PDB entry 7VBB | electron microscopy, 2.81 A resolution | chains C and K of the 16 polymer chains in the assembly

[Chain C]
Protein: DNA-directed RNA polymerases I and III subunit RPAC1
Organism: Homo sapiens
Reference sequence: O15160 (RPAC1_HUMAN); residue numbers follow UniProt; this construct covers 1-346
Amino-acid sequence (346 residues; each row starts with the number of its first residue):
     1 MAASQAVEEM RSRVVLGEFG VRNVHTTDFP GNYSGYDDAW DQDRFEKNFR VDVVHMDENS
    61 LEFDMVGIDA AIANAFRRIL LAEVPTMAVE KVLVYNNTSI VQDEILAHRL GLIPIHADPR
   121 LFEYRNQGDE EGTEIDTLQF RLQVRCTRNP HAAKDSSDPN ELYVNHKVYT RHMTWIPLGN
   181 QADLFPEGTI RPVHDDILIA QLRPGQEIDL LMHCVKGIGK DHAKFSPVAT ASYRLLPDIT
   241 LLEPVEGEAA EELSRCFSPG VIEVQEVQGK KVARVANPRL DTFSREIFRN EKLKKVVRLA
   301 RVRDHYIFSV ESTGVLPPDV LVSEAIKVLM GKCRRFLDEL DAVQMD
Disordered / not traced: 1-6, 344-346

[Chain K]
Protein: DNA-directed RNA polymerases I and III subunit RPAC2
Organism: Homo sapiens
Reference sequence: P0DPB6 (RPAC2_HUMAN); residues 1-133 here = UniProt positions 1-133
Amino-acid sequence (133 residues; numbered 1 to 133; the number before each row is that of its first residue):
     1 MEEDQELERK ISGLKTSMAE GERKTALEMV QAAGTDRHCV TFVLHEEDHT LGNSLRYMIM
    61 KNPEVEFCGY TTTHPSESKI NLRIQTRGTL PAVEPFQRGL NELMNVCQHV LDKFEASIKD
   121 YKDQKASRNE STF
Disordered / not traced: 1-20, 129-133
What the authors report for this chain:
  - disease-associated variants - E47K, T50I, L51R, R56C, L82S, G99S: decreased stability (proposed by the authors, not directly observed)

[Chain C / chain K interface]
Contacting residue pairs (80; chain C residue first):
  D28(C) with K61(K), hydrogen bond (backbone-side chain)
  F29(C) with Y57(K), hydrophobic; K61(K)
  P30(C) with M60(K); K61(K)
  D38(C) with K61(K), salt bridge
  A39(C) with K61(K); P63(K)
  W40(C) with Y57(K); M58(K); K61(K); E102(K), hydrogen bond; V106(K), hydrophobic
  Q42(C) with E102(K), hydrogen bond; V106(K)
  F45(C) with V106(K), hydrophobic; H109(K); V110(K), hydrophobic
  E46(C) with H109(K)
  F49(C) with V110(K), hydrophobic; K113(K), hydrogen bond (backbone-side chain)
  V51(C) with F114(K), hydrophobic; S117(K), hydrogen bond (backbone-side chain)
  V53(C) with S117(K); I118(K), hydrophobic
  H55(C) with Y121(K)
  M56(C) with Y121(K), hydrogen bond (backbone-side chain); K122(K)
  L61(C) with F114(K), hydrophobic
  F63(C) with F114(K), hydrophobic
  M65(C) with V110(K), hydrophobic
  D69(C) with Y57(K)
  A71(C) with N53(K); Y57(K), hydrophobic
  I72(C) with Y57(K), hydrophobic
  A75(C) with T50(K)
  F76(C) with V110(K), hydrophobic
  R78(C) with D48(K), salt bridge; H49(K); T50(K), hydrogen bond
  E83(C) with D48(K)
  K220(C) with D48(K), salt bridge
  D319(C) with F114(K); K122(K), salt bridge
  V322(C) with F114(K), hydrophobic
  S323(C) with L111(K); E115(K), hydrogen bond
  I326(C) with C107(K); V110(K), hydrophobic; L111(K), hydrophobic
  K327(C) with L111(K)
  L329(C) with C107(K), hydrophobic
  M330(C) with C107(K), hydrophobic; Q108(K); L111(K), hydrophobic
  K332(C) with E47(K), salt bridge
  C333(C) with L103(K), hydrophobic; M104(K)
  R334(C) with M104(K)
  R335(C) with T25(K), hydrogen bond (side chain-backbone); H45(K), hydrogen bond (side chain-backbone); E46(K), salt bridge; E47(K), salt bridge
  F336(C) with A26(K), hydrophobic; L27(K), hydrophobic; L44(K), hydrophobic; E47(K); L51(K), hydrophobic
  L337(C) with Q97(K); L100(K), hydrophobic; N101(K); M104(K), hydrophobic
  E339(C) with G21(K), hydrogen bond (side chain-backbone); E22(K), hydrogen bond (side chain-backbone); A26(K)
  L340(C) with L27(K), hydrophobic; M29(K), hydrophobic; F96(K), hydrophobic; Q97(K)
  V343(C) with M29(K), hydrophobic
Other interface residues (no listed pair), chain C (46 interface residues in all): R50, D52, I68, I79, A342
Other interface residues (no listed pair), chain K (44 interface residues in all): S54, N62, V93, N105
Interface features reported in the paper:
  - interface residues, chain K: E47(K), T50(K), L51(K)

[Overview]
The interface between chain C and chain K involves 46 residues on one side and 44 on the other, with 12
hydrogen bonds and 7 salt bridges. Polar contacts include D38(C)-K61(K), R78(C)-D48(K) and K220(C)-D48(K).
From the paper: E47K, T50I and L51R of chain K, among others, reduce stability; interface residues E47(K),
T50(K) and L51(K); 6 substitutions were tested in all.
Here chain C is DNA-directed RNA polymerases I and III subunit RPAC1 and chain K is DNA-directed RNA
polymerases I and III subunit RPAC2, both from Homo sapiens. Entry 7VBB (Structure of the post state human RNA
Polymerase I Elongation Complex) was determined by electron microscopy, deposited together with 7VBA and 7VBC.
